PDB entry 7LN4 | electron microscopy, 3.00 A resolution | chains D and G of the 7 polymer chains in the assembly

[Chain D]
Molecule: Transitional endoplasmic reticulum ATPase
From: Homo sapiens
Notes: EC 3.6.4.6
UniProt: P55072 (TERA_HUMAN); numbering as in UniProt (aligned over 1-806)
Amino-acid sequence (806 residues; row label = number of the first residue in the row):
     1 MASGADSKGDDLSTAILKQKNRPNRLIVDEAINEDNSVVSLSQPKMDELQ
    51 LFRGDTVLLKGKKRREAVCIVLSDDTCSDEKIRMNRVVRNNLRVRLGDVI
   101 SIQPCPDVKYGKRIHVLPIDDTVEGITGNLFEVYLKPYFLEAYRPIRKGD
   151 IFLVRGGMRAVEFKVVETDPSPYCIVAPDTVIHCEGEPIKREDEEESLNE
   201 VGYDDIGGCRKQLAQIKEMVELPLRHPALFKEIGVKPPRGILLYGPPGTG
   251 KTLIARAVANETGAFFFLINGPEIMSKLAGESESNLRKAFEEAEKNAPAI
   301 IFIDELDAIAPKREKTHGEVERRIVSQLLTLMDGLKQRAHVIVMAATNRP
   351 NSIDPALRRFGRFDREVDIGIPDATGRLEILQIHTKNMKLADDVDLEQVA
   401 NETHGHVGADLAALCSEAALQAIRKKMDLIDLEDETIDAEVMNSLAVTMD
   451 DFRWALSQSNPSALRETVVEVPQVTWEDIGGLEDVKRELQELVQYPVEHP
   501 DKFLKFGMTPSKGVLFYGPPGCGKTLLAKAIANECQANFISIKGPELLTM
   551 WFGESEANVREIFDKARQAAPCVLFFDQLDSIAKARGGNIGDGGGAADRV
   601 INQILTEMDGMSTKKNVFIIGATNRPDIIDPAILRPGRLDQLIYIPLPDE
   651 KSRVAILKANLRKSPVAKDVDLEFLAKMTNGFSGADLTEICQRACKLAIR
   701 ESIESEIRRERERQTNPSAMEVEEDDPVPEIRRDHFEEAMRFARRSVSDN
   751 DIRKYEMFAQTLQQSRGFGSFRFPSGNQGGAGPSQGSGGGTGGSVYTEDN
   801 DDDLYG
Disordered / not traced: 1-11, 593, 715-726, 776-806
Differences from the reference sequence: engineered mutation Glu232 (Ala in P55072), Gln578 (Glu in P55072)
Bound ions: Mg2+ site 1: Thr252 (together with ATP); Mg2+ site 2: Thr525 (together with ATP)
Ligand contacts:
  - ATP (adenosine-5'-triphosphate), molecule 1: Asp205, Ile206, Gly207, Pro246, Pro247, Gly248, Thr249, Gly250, Lys251, Thr252, Leu253, Arg256, Glu305, Asn348, Ile380, His384, Gly408, Ala409
  - ATP, molecule 2: Asp333, Arg359, Arg362
  - ATP, molecule 3: Asp478, Ile479, Gly480, Leu482, Pro519, Pro520, Gly521, Cys522, Gly523, Lys524, Thr525, Leu526, Gln578, Asn624, Ile656, Asn660, Gly684, Ala685, Thr688
  - ATP, molecule 4: Asp609, Arg635, Arg638
Swiss-Prot annotation at these positions:
  - region: Thr797 to Gly806 (Interaction with UBXN6)
  - motif: Asp802 to Gly806 (PIM motif)
  - binding site (ATP): Pro247 to Leu253, Asn348, His384, Gly521 to Leu526
  - modified residue: Ala2 (N-acetylalanine), Ser3 (Phosphoserine), Ser7 (Phosphoserine), Ser13 (Phosphoserine), Ser37 (Phosphoserine), Lys315 (N6,N6,N6-trimethyllysine), Thr436 (Phosphothreonine), Ser462 (Phosphoserine), Lys502 (N6-acetyllysine), Lys505 (N6-acetyllysine), Lys668 (N6-acetyllysine), Ser702 (Phosphoserine), Lys754 (N6-acetyllysine), Ser770 (Phosphoserine), Ser775 (Phosphoserine), Ser787 (Phosphoserine), Tyr805 (Phosphotyrosine)
  - cross-link (Glycyl lysine isopeptide (Lys-Gly)): Lys8 (interchain with G-Cter in SUMO2), Lys18 (interchain with G-Cter in SUMO2)
  - natural variant: Arg95 (R95G: In IBMPFD1), Gly97 (G97E: In CMT2Y), Ile126 (I126F: In IBMPFD1; uncertain significance), Arg155 (R155C: In IBMPFD1; R155H: In FTDALS6 and IBMPFD1; R155L: In IBMPFD1; R155P: In IBMPFD1; R155S: In IBMPFD1), Arg159 (R159G: In FTDALS6; R159H: In IBMPFD1), Ala160 (A160T: In IBMPFD1; uncertain significance), Glu185 (E185K: In CMT2Y), Arg191 (R191Q: In FTDALS6 and IBMPFD1), Leu198 (L198W: In IBMPFD1), Glu232 (A232E: In IBMPFD1; this construct carries the variant), Ile254 (I254F: In IBMPFD1; uncertain significance), Ile369 (I369T: In IBMPFD1; uncertain significance), 2 further natural variant entries in UniProt
  - mutagenesis: Phe52 to Asp55 (Abolishes interaction with NPLOC4; when associated with A-110), Arg53 (R53A: Minor effect on affinity for ATP and ADP), Arg86 (R86A: Strongly increased affinity for ATP. Strongly reduced affinity for ADP), Tyr110 (Y110A: Abolishes interaction with NPLOC4; when associated with 52-A--A-55), Arg113 to His115 (Severely reduced binding to DERL1), Phe131 (F131R: Severely reduced binding to DERL1), Leu140 (L140D: Severely reduced binding to DERL1), Asp179 (D179R: No effect on binding to DERL1), His183 (H183W: Severely reduced binding to DERL1), Lys251 (K251Q: Impairs ERAD degradation of HMGCR and does not inhibit interaction with RHBDD1; when associated with Q-524), Glu305 (E305Q: Defect in ubiquitin-dependent protein degradation by the proteasome; when associated with Q-578), Lys312 (K312A: Does not affect methylation by VCPKMT), 7 further mutagenesis entries in UniProt
Reported in the primary citation:
  - mutagenesis - W551A/F552A, R599A: abolished catalytic activity
  - mutagenesis - I590A/D592A: unchanged catalytic activity
  - mutagenesis - L464A: decreased catalytic activity
  - disease-associated variants - A232E: increased catalytic activity (citing earlier work)
  - mutagenesis - E578Q: decreased catalytic activity (citing earlier work)

[Chain G]
Molecule: polyubiquitinated Ub-Eos
From: Mus musculus
Amino-acid sequence (22 residues; row label = number of the first residue in the row; X marks 22 residues of unknown identity (built as UNK)):
     1 XXXXXXXXXXXXXXXXXXXXXX

[Chain D / chain G interface]
Chain D side of the interface, 9 residues: Lys277, Leu278, Ala279, Met550, Trp551, Phe552, Gly591, Asp592, Gly594

[Summary]
No residue of chain D is in contact with chain G. Bound to chain D: 4 copies of ATP. The paper reports that
W551A/F552A and R599A of chain D abolish catalytic activity; L464A and E578Q of chain D reduce catalytic
activity; 6 substitutions were tested in all.
Here chain D is Transitional endoplasmic reticulum ATPase (Homo sapiens) and chain G is polyubiquitinated
Ub-Eos (Mus musculus). Entry 7LN4 (Cryo-EM structure of human p97 in complex with Npl4/Ufd1 and
polyubiquitinated Ub-Eos (FOM, Class 3)) was determined by electron microscopy, deposited together with 7LMZ,
7LN0, 7LN1, 7LN2, 7LN3, 7LN5 and 7LN6.
